2O5Z - chains L and H; structure by X-ray diffraction, 2.40 A resolution.

# Chain L
Name: chimeric antibody Fab 1E9-DB3
Source organism: Mus musculus, Homo sapiens
Notes: fragment: light chain; engineered mutation(s): G63S; antibody fragment or engineered binder
Chain sequence (219 residues; numbered 1 to 214 plus 5 insertion-coded residues; the number before each row is that of its first residue; a row labelled like 27A-27E holds insertion residues (27A, then the next letters in order)):
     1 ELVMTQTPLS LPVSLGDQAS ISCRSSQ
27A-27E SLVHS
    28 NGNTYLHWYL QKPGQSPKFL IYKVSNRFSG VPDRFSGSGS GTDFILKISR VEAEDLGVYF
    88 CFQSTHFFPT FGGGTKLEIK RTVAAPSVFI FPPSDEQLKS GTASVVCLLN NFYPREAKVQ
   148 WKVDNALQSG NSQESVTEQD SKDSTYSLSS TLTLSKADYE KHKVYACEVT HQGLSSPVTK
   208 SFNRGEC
Disordered / not traced: 214
Cystine bridges: Cys23-Cys88, Cys134-Cys194
Ligand contacts: 5-beta-androstane-3,17-dione (ANO): Phe89, Ser91, Pro96

# Chain H
Name: chimeric antibody Fab 1E9-DB3
Source organism: Mus musculus, Homo sapiens
Notes: fragment: heavy chain; engineered mutation(s): L47W, M87T, R100W; antibody fragment or engineered binder
Chain sequence (227 residues; numbered 1 to 238 plus 6 insertion-coded residues; 17 numbers in that range are skipped by the numbering (no residue carries them; nothing is unmodelled there); the number before each row is that of its first residue; a row labelled like 82A-82C holds insertion residues (82A, then the next letters in order)):
     1 QVQLVQSGPE LKKPGETVKI SCKASGYMFT NYGMNWVKQA PGKALKWMGW IN
   52A P
    53 YTGESTFADD FKGRFAFFLE TSATTAYLQI
82A-82C NNL
    83 KNEDTATYFC ARGTTIVW
100A-100B AM
   101 DYWGQGTSVT VSSASTKGPS VFPLAPSSKS TSG
   136 GTAALGCLVK DYFPEPVTV
   156 SW
   162 NSGALTSG
   171 VHTFPAVLQS S
   183 GLYSLSSVVT VPSS
   199 SL
   202 GTQTYICNVN HKPSNTKVDK KV
   226 EPLSC
   232 D
   235 KTHT
Disordered / not traced: 228-230, 232, 235-238
Cystine bridges: Cys22-Cys92, Cys142-Cys208
Ligand contacts: 5-beta-androstane-3,17-dione (ANO): Asn35, Trp47, Trp50, Gly95, Thr97, Trp100, Ala100A

# Chain L / chain H interface
Pairs across the interface (69):
  His27D(L) with Trp100(H)
  Tyr32(L) with Val99(H); Trp100(H), hydrophobic
  His34(L) with Val99(H); Trp100(H), hydrogen bond (side chain-backbone); Ala100A(H)
  Tyr36(L) with Ala100A(H); Met100B(H), hydrogen bond (side chain-backbone); Trp103(H)
  Gln38(L) with Gln39(H), hydrogen bond; Phe91(H)
  Ser43(L) with Phe91(H); Gly104(H), hydrogen bond (side chain-backbone)
  Pro44(L) with Trp103(H)
  Phe46(L) with Ala100A(H), hydrophobic; Met100B(H); Asp101(H)
  Tyr49(L) with Val99(H), hydrophobic
  Phe55(L) with Tyr102(H)
  Phe87(L) with Ala44(H), hydrophobic; Leu45(H), hydrophobic
  Phe89(L) with Met100B(H), hydrophobic
  Ser91(L) with Trp100(H), hydrogen bond (side chain-backbone)
  Phe94(L) with Thr58(H); Phe59(H)
  Phe95(L) with Trp47(H), hydrophobic; Ala60(H), hydrophobic; Asp61(H)
  Pro96(L) with Trp47(H)
  Phe98(L) with Leu45(H); Trp47(H); Met100B(H), hydrophobic; Trp103(H), hydrophobic
  Gly100(L) with Ala44(H)
  Phe116(L) with Ser127(H); Ala139(H), hydrophobic
  Phe118(L) with Leu124(H), hydrophobic; Ala125(H); Ser127(H); Ala139(H)
  Ser121(L) with Phe122(H); Pro123(H)
  Glu123(L) with Val121(H); Phe122(H); Pro123(H); Lys221(H), salt bridge
  Gln124(L) with Phe122(H); Lys145(H)
  Thr129(L) with Lys145(H)
  Ser131(L) with Leu143(H); Lys145(H)
  Val133(L) with Leu124(H), hydrophobic
  Leu135(L) with Phe174(H), hydrophobic; Val190(H), hydrophobic
  Asn137(L) with His172(H), hydrogen bond; Thr192(H)
  Asn138(L) with His172(H), hydrogen bond
  Gln160(L) with Gln179(H), hydrogen bond
  Glu161(L) with Val177(H)
  Ser162(L) with Phe174(H); Pro175(H), hydrogen bond (side chain-backbone); Val177(H)
  Val163(L) with Pro175(H)
  Thr164(L) with Phe174(H)
  Ser174(L) with His172(H); Phe174(H)
  Leu175(L) with Phe174(H)
  Ser176(L) with Phe174(H)
  Thr180(L) with Gln179(H), hydrogen bond
Other interface residues (no listed pair), chain L (45 interface residues in all): Asn28, Lys50, Thr92, Gly99, Ile117, Ser127, Asp167
Other interface residues (no listed pair), chain H (41 interface residues in all): Val37, Lys46, Gln105, Thr137, Leu140, Thr173, Ser188

# Summary
45 residues of chain L face 41 of chain H across their interface, with 10 hydrogen bonds and 1 salt bridge.
Among the polar pairs are Glu123(L)-Lys221(H), His34(L)-Trp100(H) and Tyr36(L)-Met100B(H).
5-beta-androstane-3,17-dione is bound between chain L and chain H.
Here chain L is chimeric antibody Fab 1E9-DB3 and chain H is chimeric antibody Fab 1E9-DB3, both from Mus
musculus, Homo sapiens. Entry 2O5Z (Crystal structure of the 1E9 LeuH47Trp/ArgH100Trp Fab
5-beta-androstane-3,17-dione complex) was determined by X-ray diffraction, deposited together with 2O5X and
2O5Y.
